3BCD - chain A; structure by X-ray diffraction, 2.20 A resolution.

Chain A:
Name: Alpha amylase, catalytic region
From: Halothermothrix orenii
Notes: EC 3.2.1.1
UniProtKB: Q2ADF2 (Q2ADF2_9FIRM); residues 1-599 here correspond to UniProt positions 25-623 (UniProt number = residue number + 24)
Sequence (599 residues; row label = number of the first residue in the row):
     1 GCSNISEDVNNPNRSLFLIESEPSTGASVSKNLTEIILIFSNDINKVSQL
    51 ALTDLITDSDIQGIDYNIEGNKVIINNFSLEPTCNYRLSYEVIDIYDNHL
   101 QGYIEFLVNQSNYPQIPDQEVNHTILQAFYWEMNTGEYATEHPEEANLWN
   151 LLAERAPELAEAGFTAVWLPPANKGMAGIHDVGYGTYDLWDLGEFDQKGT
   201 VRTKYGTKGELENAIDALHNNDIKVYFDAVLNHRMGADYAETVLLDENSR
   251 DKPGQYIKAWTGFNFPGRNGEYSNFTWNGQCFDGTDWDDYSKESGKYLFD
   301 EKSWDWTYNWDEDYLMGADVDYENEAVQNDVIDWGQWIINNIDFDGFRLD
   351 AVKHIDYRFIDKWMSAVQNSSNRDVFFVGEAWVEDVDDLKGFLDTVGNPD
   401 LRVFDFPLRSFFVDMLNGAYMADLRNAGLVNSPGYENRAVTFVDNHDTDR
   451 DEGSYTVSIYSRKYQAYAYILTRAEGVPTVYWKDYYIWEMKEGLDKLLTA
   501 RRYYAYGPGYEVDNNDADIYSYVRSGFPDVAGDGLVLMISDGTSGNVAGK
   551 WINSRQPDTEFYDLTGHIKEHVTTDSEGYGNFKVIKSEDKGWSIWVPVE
Disordered / not traced: 1-14
Metal / ion sites: Ca2+ site 1 near Lys31 (its only coordinating residue here); Ca2+ site 2: Asn232, Asp313, Asp319, His354; Ca2+ site 3: Asp283, Ser303, Asp305, Asp321, Glu323; Na+: Asp283, Asp305, Asp313, Asp319, Val320; Ca2+ site 4: Gln368, Ser371, Arg373; Ca2+ site 5: Asp414, Asn417, Gly418; Ca2+ site 6: Ala419, Ala517, Asp518, Asp541; Ca2+ site 7: Phe527, Val530, Asp533

Overview:
Asn232, Asp313, Asp319 and His354 form the Ca2+ site 2. The Ca2+ site 3 is built by Asp283, Ser303, Asp305,
Asp321 and Glu323.
Chain A is Alpha amylase, catalytic region (Halothermothrix orenii); the structure, Alpha-amylase B in complex
with maltotetraose and alpha-cyclodextrin, was determined by X-ray diffraction, deposited together with 3BC9
and 3BCF.
